3E6K - chain A; structure by X-ray diffraction, 2.10 A resolution.

== Chain A ==
Protein: Arginase-1
From: Homo sapiens
Notes: EC 3.5.3.1
Reference sequence: P05089 (ARGI1_HUMAN); residue numbers follow UniProt; this construct covers 1-322
Chain sequence (322 residues; numbered 1 to 322; the number before each row is that of its first residue):
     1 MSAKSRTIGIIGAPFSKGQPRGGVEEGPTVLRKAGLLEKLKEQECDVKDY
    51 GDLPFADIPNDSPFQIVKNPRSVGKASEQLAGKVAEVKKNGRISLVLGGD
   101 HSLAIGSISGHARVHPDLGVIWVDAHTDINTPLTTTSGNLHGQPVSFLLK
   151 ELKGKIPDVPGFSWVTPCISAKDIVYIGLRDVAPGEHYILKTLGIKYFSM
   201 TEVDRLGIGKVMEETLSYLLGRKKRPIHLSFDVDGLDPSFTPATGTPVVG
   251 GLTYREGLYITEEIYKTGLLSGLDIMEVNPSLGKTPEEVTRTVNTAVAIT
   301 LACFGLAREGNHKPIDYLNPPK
Disordered / not traced: 1-5, 314-322
Differences from the reference sequence: engineered mutation Ala-183 (Asp in P05089)
Bound ions: Mn2+ site 1: Asp-124, Asp-234 (together with 2(S)-amino-6-boronohexanoic acid); Mn2+ site 2: Asp-124, Asp-128, Asp-232 (together with 2(S)-amino-6-boronohexanoic acid)
Residues lining bound ligands: 2(S)-amino-6-boronohexanoic acid (ABH): His-101, Asp-124, His-126, Asp-128, Asn-130, Thr-135, Ser-137, Asn-139, His-141, Gly-142, Glu-186, Asp-232, Asp-234, Thr-246, Glu-277

== Overview ==
Ligands of chain A: 2(S)-amino-6-boronohexanoic acid. The Mn2+ site 1 is built by Asp-124 and Asp-234.
Asp-124, Asp-128 and Asp-232 coordinate Mn2+ site 2.
Chain A is Arginase-1 (Homo sapiens); the structure, X-ray structure of Human Arginase I: the mutant D183A in
complex with ABH, was determined by X-ray diffraction (same publication as 3E6V, 3E8Q, 3E8Z and 3E9B).
